Entry 4A3Y (X-ray diffraction, 2.15 A resolution); this record covers chains A and B.

# Chain A (and B)
Name: Raucaffricine-O-beta-D-glucosidase
Organism: Rauvolfia serpentina
Notes: EC 3.2.1.125; chain B of this document is another copy of the same molecule, construct and numbering; everything in this record applies to it too
UniProt: Q9SPP9 (Q9SPP9_RAUSE); residue numbers follow UniProt; this construct covers 1-540
Sequence (540 residues; numbered 1 to 540; the number before each row is that of its first residue):
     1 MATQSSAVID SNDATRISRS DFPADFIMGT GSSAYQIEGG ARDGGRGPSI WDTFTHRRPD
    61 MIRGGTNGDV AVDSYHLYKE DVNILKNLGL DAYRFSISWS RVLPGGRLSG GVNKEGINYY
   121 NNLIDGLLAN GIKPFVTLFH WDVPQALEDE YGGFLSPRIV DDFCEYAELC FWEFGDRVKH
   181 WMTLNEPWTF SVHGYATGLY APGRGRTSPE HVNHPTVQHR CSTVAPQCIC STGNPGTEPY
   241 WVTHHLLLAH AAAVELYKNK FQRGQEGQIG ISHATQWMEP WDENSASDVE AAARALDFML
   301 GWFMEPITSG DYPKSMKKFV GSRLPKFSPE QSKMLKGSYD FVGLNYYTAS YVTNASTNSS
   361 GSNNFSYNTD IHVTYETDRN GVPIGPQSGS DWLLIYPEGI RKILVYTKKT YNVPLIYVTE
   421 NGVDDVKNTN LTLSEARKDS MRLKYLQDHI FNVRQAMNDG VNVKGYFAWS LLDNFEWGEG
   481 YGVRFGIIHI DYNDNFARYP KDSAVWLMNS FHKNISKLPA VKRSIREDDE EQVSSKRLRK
Unresolved in the structure: 1-12, 207-231, 357-363, 514-540 (chain B: 1-12, 207-231, 356-363, 514-540)
UniProt features mapped onto this chain:
  - active site: E186 (Proton donor), E420 (Nucleophile)
  - binding site (a beta-D-glucoside): Q36, H140, N185, E186, Y347, E420, W469, E476, W477, F485
  - site: S390 (Directs the conformation of W-392), W392 (Controls the gate shape and acceptance of substrates)
  - mutagenesis: E186 (E186D/Q: Loss of activity), T189 (T189A: Reduced activity), H193 (H193A: Reduced activity), Y200 (Y200A: Loss of activity), S390 (S390G: Reduced activity), W392 (W392A: Loss of activity), E420 (E420Q: Loss of activity), E476 (E476A/L: Loss of activity), F485 (F485Y: Reduced activity)

# How chain A and chain B interact
Residue-residue contacts (28; chain A residue first):
  R42(A) - D494(B)  salt bridge
  H56(A) - T432(B)
  P59(A) - T429(B)
  P59(A) - N430(B)
  D60(A) - N430(B)
  G64(A) - T429(B)
  G65(A) - T429(B)
  T66(A) - N493(B)
  N67(A) - N493(B)
  D69(A) - N493(B)
  D69(A) - D494(B)
  V70(A) - N493(B)
  V70(A) - D494(B)
  V70(A) - N495(B)
  T429(A) - P59(B)
  T429(A) - G64(B)
  T429(A) - G65(B)
  N430(A) - P59(B)
  N430(A) - D60(B)
  T432(A) - H56(B)
  N493(A) - T66(B)
  N493(A) - N67(B)
  N493(A) - D69(B)
  N493(A) - V70(B)
  D494(A) - R42(B)  salt bridge
  D494(A) - D69(B)
  D494(A) - V70(B)
  N495(A) - V70(B)
Also at the interface, not in a pair above, chain A (18 interface residues in all): R57, L431
Also at the interface, not in a pair above, chain B (18 interface residues in all): R57, L431

# Overview
Chain A and chain B each contribute 18 residues to their interface; the contacts include 2 salt bridges. The
salt-bridged pair is R42(A)-D494(B). From UniProt: active-site residues E186(A) and E420(A), 10
beta-D-glucoside-binding residues and 9 mutagenesis sites on chain A.
Chain A and chain B are both Raucaffricine-O-beta-D-glucosidase (Rauvolfia serpentina); the structure, Crystal
structure of Raucaffricine glucosidase from ajmaline biosynthesis pathway, was determined by X-ray
diffraction, deposited together with 3U57, 3U5U and 3U5Y.
